Entry 6ZOU (X-ray diffraction, 2.90 A resolution); this record covers chains I and Y of the 28 polymer chains in the assembly.

== Chain I ==
Name: Proteasome subunit beta type-3
Organism: Saccharomyces cerevisiae S288C
Notes: EC 3.4.25.1
UniProt: P25451 (PSB3_YEAST); residues 0-204 here correspond to UniProt positions 1-205 (UniProt number = residue number + 1)
Amino-acid sequence (205 residues; row label = number of the first residue in the row; numbering starts at 0):
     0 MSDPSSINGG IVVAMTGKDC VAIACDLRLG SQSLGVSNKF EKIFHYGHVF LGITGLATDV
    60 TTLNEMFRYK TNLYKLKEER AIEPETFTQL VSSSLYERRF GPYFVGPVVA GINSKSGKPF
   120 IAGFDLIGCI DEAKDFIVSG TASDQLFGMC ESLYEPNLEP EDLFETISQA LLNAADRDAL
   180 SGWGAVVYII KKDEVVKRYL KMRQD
Not modelled in the structure: 0
Metal / ion sites: Mg2+ site 1: Ala174, Ser180; Mg2+ site 2: Asp204 (shared with Ala165(Y), Asp168(Y), Ser171(Y) of chain Y)
Ligand contacts: Syrbactin inhibitor (QOH; 11-methyl-N-[(2S,3R)-1-[[(5S,8S,10S)-5-methyl-10-oxidanyl-2,7-bis(oxidanylidene)-1,6-diazacyclododec-8-yl]amino]-3-oxidanyl-1-oxidanylidene-butan-2-yl]dodecanamide): Arg98, Phe99, Pro101, Asp124, Leu125, Ile126, Cys128
Curated features (UniProtKB/Swiss-Prot):
  - modified residue: Ser30 (Phosphoserine)
  - cross-link: Lys69 (Glycyl lysine isopeptide (Lys-Gly) (interchain with G-Cter in ubiquitin))

== Chain Y ==
Name: Proteasome subunit beta type-5
Organism: Saccharomyces cerevisiae S288C
Notes: EC 3.4.25.1
UniProt: P30656 (PSB5_YEAST); residues 1-212 here correspond to UniProt positions 76-287 (UniProt number = residue number + 75)
Amino-acid sequence (212 residues; each row starts with the number of its first residue):
     1 TTTLAFRFQG GIIVAVDSRA TAGNWVASQT VKKVIEINPF LLGTMAGGAA DCQFWETWLG
    61 SQCRLHELRE KERISVAAAS KILSNLVYQY KGAGLSMGTM ICGYTRKEGP TIYYVDSDGT
   121 RLKGDIFCVG SGQTFAYGVL DSNYKWDLSV EDALYLGKRS ILAAAHRDAY SGGSVNLYHV
   181 TEDGWIYHGN HDVGELFWKV KEEEGSFNNV IG
Covalent attachments: Syrbactin inhibitor (QOH) linked to Thr1
Metal / ion sites: Mg2+: Ala165, Asp168, Ser171 (shared with Asp204(I) of chain I)
Ligand contacts: Syrbactin inhibitor (QOH; 11-methyl-N-[(2S,3R)-1-[[(5S,8S,10S)-5-methyl-10-oxidanyl-2,7-bis(oxidanylidene)-1,6-diazacyclododec-8-yl]amino]-3-oxidanyl-1-oxidanylidene-butan-2-yl]dodecanamide): Ala20, Thr21, Lys33, Met45, Gly47, Gly48, Ala49
What the authors report for this chain:
  - binding site for Syrbactin inhibitor: Thr1, Met45, Gly47
  - catalytic residues: Thr1, Gly47

== Interface between chain I and chain Y ==
Pairs across the interface - 44 pairs, chain I then chain Y:
  Ser5(I) - Asn24(Y)
  Arg27(I) - Ala169(Y)
  Ser32(I) - Arg167(Y)
  Ser32(I) - Asp168(Y)
  Ser32(I) - Ala169(Y)  hydrogen bond (backbone-backbone)
  Ser32(I) - Tyr170(Y)
  Leu33(I) - Phe135(Y)  hydrophobic
  Gly34(I) - Arg167(Y)  hydrogen bond (backbone-side chain)
  Val35(I) - Arg167(Y)
  Asn37(I) - Asn209(Y)
  Asn37(I) - Val210(Y)
  Lys38(I) - Asn209(Y)  hydrogen bond (side chain-backbone)
  Gln144(I) - Trp25(Y)
  Asp175(I) - Gln29(Y)  hydrogen bond (backbone-side chain)
  Arg176(I) - Trp25(Y)
  Arg176(I) - Val26(Y)  hydrogen bond (side chain-backbone)
  Arg176(I) - Ala27(Y)  hydrogen bond (side chain-backbone)
  Arg176(I) - Ser28(Y)
  Asp177(I) - Asn24(Y)
  Asp177(I) - Val26(Y)
  Ala178(I) - Asn24(Y)  hydrogen bond (backbone-backbone)
  Ala178(I) - Val26(Y)
  Ala178(I) - Ala169(Y)
  Ala178(I) - Tyr170(Y)  hydrophobic
  Leu179(I) - Asn24(Y)
  Trp182(I) - His166(Y)  hydrogen bond (side chain-backbone)
  Trp182(I) - Arg167(Y)
  Lys200(I) - Trp198(Y)
  Lys200(I) - Gly212(Y)
  Met201(I) - Trp198(Y)
  Arg202(I) - Gly173(Y)  hydrogen bond (side chain-backbone)
  Arg202(I) - Asp192(Y)  salt bridge
  Arg202(I) - Val193(Y)
  Arg202(I) - Gly194(Y)
  Gln203(I) - His166(Y)  hydrogen bond (backbone-side chain)
  Gln203(I) - Phe197(Y)
  Gln203(I) - Trp198(Y)
  Gln203(I) - Val210(Y)
  Asp204(I) - Arg19(Y)  salt bridge
  Asp204(I) - Ala165(Y)
  Asp204(I) - Ser171(Y)
  Asp204(I) - Gly172(Y)
  Asp204(I) - Gly173(Y)  hydrogen bond (side chain-backbone)
  Asp204(I) - Val193(Y)
Also at the interface, not in a pair above, chain I (21 interface residues in all): Gln31
Also at the interface, not in a pair above, chain Y (26 interface residues in all): Ile211

== Overview ==
21 residues of chain I and 26 residues of chain Y are in contact; the contacts include 11 hydrogen bonds and 2
salt bridges. Polar pairs include Arg202(I)-Asp192(Y), Asp204(I)-Arg19(Y) and Gly34(I)-Arg167(Y). Ligands of
chain I: Syrbactin inhibitor. From the paper: catalytic residues Thr1(Y) and Gly47(Y); a binding site for
Syrbactin inhibitor at Thr1(Y), Met45(Y) and Gly47(Y).
Chain I is Proteasome subunit beta type-3 and chain Y is Proteasome subunit beta type-5, both from
Saccharomyces cerevisiae S288C; the structure, Yeast 20S proteasome in complex with glidobactin-like natural
product HB333, was determined by X-ray diffraction together with 6ZP6 and 6ZP8 from the same study.
